PDB entry 6ERG | X-ray diffraction, 2.90 A resolution | chains B and F of the 5 polymer chains in the assembly

Chain B:
Molecule: X-ray repair cross-complementing protein 5
Organism: Homo sapiens
Notes: EC 3.6.4.-
Reference sequence: P13010 (XRCC5_HUMAN); residue numbers follow UniProt; this construct covers 2-555
Amino-acid sequence (572 residues; each row starts with the number of its first residue; numbers below 1 keep their minus sign (Met-16 is residue -16)):
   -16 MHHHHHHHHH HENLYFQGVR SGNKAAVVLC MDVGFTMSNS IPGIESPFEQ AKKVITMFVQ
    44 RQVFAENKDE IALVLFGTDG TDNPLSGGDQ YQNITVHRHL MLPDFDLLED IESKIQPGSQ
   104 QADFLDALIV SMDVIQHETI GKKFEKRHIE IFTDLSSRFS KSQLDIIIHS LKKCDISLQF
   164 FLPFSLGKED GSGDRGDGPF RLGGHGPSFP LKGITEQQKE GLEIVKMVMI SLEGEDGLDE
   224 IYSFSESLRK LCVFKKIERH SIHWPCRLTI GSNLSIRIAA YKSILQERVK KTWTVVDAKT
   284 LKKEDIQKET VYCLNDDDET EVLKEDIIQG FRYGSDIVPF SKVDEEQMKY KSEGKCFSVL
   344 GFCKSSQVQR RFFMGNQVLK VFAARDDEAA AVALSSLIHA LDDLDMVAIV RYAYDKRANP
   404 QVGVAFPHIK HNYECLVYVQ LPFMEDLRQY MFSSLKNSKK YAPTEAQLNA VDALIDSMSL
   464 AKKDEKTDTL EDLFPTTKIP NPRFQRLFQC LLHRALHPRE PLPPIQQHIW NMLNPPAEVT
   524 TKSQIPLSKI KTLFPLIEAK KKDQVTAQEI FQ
Disordered / not traced: 171-194, 298-301, 543-555
Construct notes: initiating methionine (-16); expression tag (-15 to 1)
Swiss-Prot annotation at these positions:
  - region: Leu138 to Leu165 (Leucine-zipper)
  - modified residue: Lys144 (N6-acetyllysine), Ser255 (Phosphoserine), Ser258 (Phosphoserine), Lys265 (N6-acetyllysine), Ser318 (Phosphoserine), Lys332 (N6-acetyllysine), Thr535 (Phosphothreonine)
  - cross-link (Glycyl lysine isopeptide (Lys-Gly)): Lys195 (interchain with G-Cter in SUMO2), Lys532 (interchain with G-Cter in SUMO2), Lys534 (interchain with G-Cter in SUMO2)
What the authors report for this chain:
  - mutagenesis - I112R: unchanged co-localization with Non-homologous end-joining factor 1 (chain F)
  - mutagenesis - I112R/E133M, E133M, Q162E: decreased co-localization with Non-homologous end-joining factor 1 (chain F)
  - mutagenesis - I112R: decreased localization
  - mutagenesis - E133M, Q162E: unchanged localization
  - mutagenesis - I112R: decreased binding to A-KBM
  - mutagenesis - I112R: unchanged binding to X-KBM
  - mutagenesis - E133M, Q162E: decreased binding to X-KBM
  - mutagenesis - E133M, Q162E: unchanged binding to A-KBM
  - mutagenesis - I112R, I112R/E133M, E133M: decreased growth in response to Survival

Chain F:
Molecule: Non-homologous end-joining factor 1
Reference sequence: Q9H9Q4 (NHEJ1_HUMAN); residue numbers follow UniProt; this construct covers 287-299
Amino-acid sequence (13 residues; each row starts with the number of its first residue):
   287 SKVKRKKPRG LFS
Disordered / not traced: 287-292
Swiss-Prot annotation at these positions:
  - motif: Val289 to Ser299 (XLM)
  - modified residue: Ser287 (Phosphoserine)
What the authors report for this chain:
  - mutagenesis - L297W: abolished binding to Ku saturated with the A-KBM
  - specificity-determining residues: Leu297
  - mutagenesis - L297W: unchanged localization
  - mutagenesis - L297E, L297W: decreased localization to CFP-XLF
  - mutagenesis - G296W, F298G, S299E: decreased localization

Interface between chain B and chain F:
Residue-residue contacts (24):
  His-14(B) - Lys293(F)
  His-12(B) - Lys293(F)
  His-11(B) - Lys293(F)
  Leu12(B) - Leu297(F)  hydrophobic
  Val37(B) - Leu297(F)  hydrophobic
  Phe41(B) - Leu297(F)
  Arg44(B) - Phe298(F)
  His131(B) - Gly296(F)
  Glu133(B) - Leu297(F)
  Phe135(B) - Leu297(F)  hydrophobic
  Gln162(B) - Arg295(F)  hydrogen bond (side chain-backbone)
  Gln162(B) - Gly296(F)
  Gln162(B) - Leu297(F)  hydrogen bond (side chain-backbone)
  Gln162(B) - Phe298(F)
  Phe164(B) - Leu297(F)  hydrophobic
  Phe164(B) - Phe298(F)  hydrophobic
  Glu216(B) - Arg295(F)  salt bridge
  Glu223(B) - Arg295(F)  salt bridge
  Tyr225(B) - Phe298(F)
  Ser230(B) - Phe298(F)
  Lys233(B) - Phe298(F)
  Leu234(B) - Leu297(F)  hydrophobic
  Leu234(B) - Phe298(F)  hydrophobic
  Lys238(B) - Ser299(F)  hydrogen bond (side chain-backbone)
From the paper, about this interface:
  - interface residues, chain F: Arg295(F), Gly296(F), Leu297(F)
  - hot spots on chain F (mutagenesis) - L297W (40-fold): increased binding to X-ray repair cross-complementing protein 5 (chain B)
  - hot spots on chain F (mutagenesis) - L297E: abolished binding to X-ray repair cross-complementing protein 5 (chain B)

Summary:
The interface between chain B and chain F involves 19 residues on one side and 6 on the other; the contacts
include 3 hydrogen bonds and 2 salt bridges. Polar contacts include Glu216(B)-Arg295(F), Glu223(B)-Arg295(F)
and Gln162(B)-Arg295(F). From the paper: I112R/E133M, E133M and Q162E of chain B reduce co-localization with
Non-homologous end-joining factor 1 (chain F); interface residues Arg295(F), Gly296(F) and Leu297(F); 9
substitutions were tested in all.
Chain B is X-ray repair cross-complementing protein 5 (Homo sapiens) and chain F is Non-homologous end-joining
factor 1; the structure, Complex of XLF and heterodimer Ku bound to DNA, was determined by X-ray diffraction
together with 6ERF and 6ERH from the same study.
